Entry 6N4C (electron microscopy, 17.00 A resolution (very low resolution: no residue pairs are listed; an interface is given only as per-side residue counts)); this record covers chains B and b of the 8 polymer chains in the assembly.

[Chain B]
Name: DNA-directed RNA polymerase subunit alpha
Source organism: Escherichia coli K-12
Notes: EC 2.7.7.6
UniProt: P0A7Z4 (RPOA_ECOLI); residues 6-315 here = UniProt positions 6-315
Sequence (310 residues; row label = number of the first residue in the row):
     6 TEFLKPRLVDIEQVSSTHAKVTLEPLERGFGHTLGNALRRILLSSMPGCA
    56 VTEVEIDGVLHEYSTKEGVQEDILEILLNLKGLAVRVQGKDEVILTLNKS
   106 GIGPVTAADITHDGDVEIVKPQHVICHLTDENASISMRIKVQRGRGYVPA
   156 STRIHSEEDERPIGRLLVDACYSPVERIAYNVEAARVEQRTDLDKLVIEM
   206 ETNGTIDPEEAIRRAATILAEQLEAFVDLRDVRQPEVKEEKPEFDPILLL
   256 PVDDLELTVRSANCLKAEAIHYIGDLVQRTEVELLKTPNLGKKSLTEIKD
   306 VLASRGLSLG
Construct notes: conflict Leu-255 (Arg in P0A7Z4)
Curated features (UniProtKB/Swiss-Prot):
  - region: Glu-162 to Glu-165 (Required for interaction with Crp at class II promoters)
  - modified residue: Arg-265 (ADP-ribosylarginine), Lys-297 (N6-acetyllysine), Lys-298 (N6-acetyllysine)
  - mutagenesis: Arg-45 (R45C: In rpoA112; temperature-sensitive, blocks RNA polymerase assembly), Glu-162 to Glu-165 (5-fold decrease in CRP-class II promoter-dependent transcription), Glu-165 (E165K: 5-fold decrease in CRP-class II promoter-dependent transcription), Arg-191 (R191C: In rpoA101; temperature-sensitive)

[Chain b]
Molecule: 94-nt DNA strand
Sequence (94 nucleotides; numbered 94B to 1B plus 94 insertion-coded residues; the number before each row is that of its first residue; the depositors numbered this strand downwards along its sequence, so these rows (ascending numbers) run in the REVERSE of the deposited 5'-to-3' order):
    1B T
    2B T
    3B A
    4B G
    5B A
    6B T
    7B A
    8B G
    9B T
   10B G
   11B G
   12B C
   13B G
   14B T
   15B T
   16B C
   17B C
   18B C
   19B T
   20B A
   21B T
   22B T
   23B T
   24B A
   25B T
   26B A
   27B G
   28B A
   29B T
   30B T
   31B G
   32B T
   33B G
   34B G
   35B C
   36B A
   37B C
   38B G
   39B C
   40B A
   41B C
   42B A
   43B A
   44B C
   45B T
   46B G
   47B A
   48B T
   49B A
   50B A
   51B A
   52B A
   53B T
   54B G
   55B G
   56B A
   57B G
   58B A
   59B C
   60B C
   61B G
   62B C
   63B C
   64B A
   65B C
   66B T
   67B A
   68B T
   69B T
   70B A
   71B C
   72B C
   73B A
   74B A
   75B C
   76B G
   77B T
   78B A
   79B C
   80B A
   81B T
   82B G
   83B A
   84B T
   85B T
   86B C
   87B C
   88B T
   89B C
   90B C
   91B A
   92B A
   93B C
   94B A

[How chain B and chain b interact]
At this resolution (17 A) residue pairs are not listed: 31 residues of chain B and 11 of chain b lie at the interface.

[In short]
The interface between chain B and chain b involves 31 residues on one side and 11 on the other. UniProt lists
6 mutagenesis sites on chain B.
Here chain B is DNA-directed RNA polymerase subunit alpha (Escherichia coli K-12) and chain b is a 94-nt DNA
strand. Entry 6N4C (EM structure of the DNA wrapping in bacterial open transcription initiation complex) was
determined by electron microscopy.
